2YKG - chains A and C of the 3 polymer chains in the assembly; structure by X-ray diffraction, 2.50 A resolution.

# Chain A
Name: Probable ATP-dependent RNA helicase DDX58
Organism: Homo sapiens
Notes: EC 3.6.4.13
UniProtKB: O95786 (DDX58_HUMAN); residues 230-925 here = UniProt positions 230-925
Chain sequence (696 residues; each row starts with the number of its first residue):
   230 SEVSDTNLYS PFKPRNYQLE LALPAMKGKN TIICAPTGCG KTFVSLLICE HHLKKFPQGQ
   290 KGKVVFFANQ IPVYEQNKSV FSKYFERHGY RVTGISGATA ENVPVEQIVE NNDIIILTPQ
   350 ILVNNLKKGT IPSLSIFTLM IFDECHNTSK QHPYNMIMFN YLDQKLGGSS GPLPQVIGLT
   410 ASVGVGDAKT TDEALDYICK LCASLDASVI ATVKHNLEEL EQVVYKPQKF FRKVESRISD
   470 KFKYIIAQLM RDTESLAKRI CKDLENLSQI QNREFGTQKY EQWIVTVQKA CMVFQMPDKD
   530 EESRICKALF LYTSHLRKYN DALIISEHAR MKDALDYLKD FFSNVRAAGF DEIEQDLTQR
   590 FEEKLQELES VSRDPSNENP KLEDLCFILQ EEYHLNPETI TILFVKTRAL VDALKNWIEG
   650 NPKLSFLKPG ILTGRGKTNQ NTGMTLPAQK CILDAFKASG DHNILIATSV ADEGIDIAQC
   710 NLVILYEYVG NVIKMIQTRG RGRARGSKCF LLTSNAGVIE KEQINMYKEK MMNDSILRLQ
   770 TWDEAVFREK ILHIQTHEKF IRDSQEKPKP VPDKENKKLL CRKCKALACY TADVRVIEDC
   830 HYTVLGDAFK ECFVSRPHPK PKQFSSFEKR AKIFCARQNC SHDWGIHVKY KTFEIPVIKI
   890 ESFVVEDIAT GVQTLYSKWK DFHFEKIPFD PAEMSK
Not modelled in the structure: 230-235, 240-241, 523-528, 661-689, 704-706, 719-720, 725-733, 923-925
Construct notes: conflict Asn-306 (Gln in O95786), Thr-419 (Asn in O95786), Asp-828 (Glu in O95786)
Disulfides: Cys-520/Cys-535
Metal / ion sites: Zn2+: Cys-810, Cys-813, Cys-864, Cys-869
UniProt features mapped onto this chain:
  - motif: Asp-372 to His-375 (DECH box)
  - binding site (ATP): Ala-264 to Thr-271
  - binding site (Zn(2+)): Cys-810, Cys-813, Cys-864, Cys-869
  - modified residue: Asn-495 (Microbial infection: Deamidated asparagine), Asn-549 (Microbial infection: Deamidated asparagine), Thr-770 (Phosphothreonine), Ser-854 (Phosphoserine), Ser-855 (Phosphoserine), Lys-858 (N6-acetyllysine), Lys-909 (N6-acetyllysine)
  - cross-link: Lys-812 (Glycyl lysine isopeptide (Lys-Gly) (interchain with G-Cter in ubiquitin))
From the paper describing this entry:
  - binding site for the 10-nt RNA strand (chain C): Gln-380, His-830, Phe-853, Lys-907, Trp-908, Lys-909
  - binding site for the 10-nt RNA strand: Gln-498 to Asn-501, Gln-511, Ser-854, Ser-906
  - mutagenesis - Q511A, P799DEL/V800DEL/P801DEL: decreased signaling in response to RNA
  - contacts within the chain: Lys-258/Glu-773 (hydrogen bond), Lys-394/Gln-784 (hydrogen bond), Phe-460/Ile-748 (hydrophobic contact), Phe-460/Met-755 (hydrophobic contact), Thr-441/Gln-769 (hydrogen bond), Ser-437/Glu-773 (hydrogen bond), Asp-435/Gln-784 (hydrogen bond)
  - mutagenesis - Q247A: decreased catalytic activity on ATP
  - mutagenesis - Q247A: decreased catalytic activity on dsGC10
  - mutagenesis - Q769A, Q784A: decreased signaling in response to interferon response

# Chain C
Molecule: 10-nt RNA strand
Organism: Homo sapiens
Sequence (10 nucleotides; numbered 1 to 10; the number before each row is that of its first residue):
     1 GCGCGCGCGC

# Chain A / chain C interface
Pairs across the interface (20):
  Lys-379(A) / G5(C)  phosphate contact
  Lys-379(A) / C6(C)  salt bridge to the phosphate
  Gln-380(A) / C4(C)  phosphate contact
  Gln-380(A) / G5(C)  hydrogen bond to the phosphate
  His-381(A) / C4(C)  sugar contact
  Pro-382(A) / C4(C)  sugar contact
  Lys-750(A) / C8(C)  salt bridge to the phosphate
  Cys-829(A) / C2(C)  sugar contact
  His-830(A) / G1(C)  hydrogen bond to the sugar
  His-830(A) / C2(C)  hydrogen bond to the sugar
  Phe-853(A) / G1(C)  base contact
  Phe-856(A) / G1(C)  base contact
  Gly-874(A) / G1(C)  sugar contact
  Ile-875(A) / G1(C)  sugar contact
  Val-886(A) / G1(C)  sugar contact
  Ile-887(A) / G1(C)  phosphate contact
  Lys-888(A) / G1(C)  phosphate contact
  Lys-888(A) / C2(C)  phosphate contact
  Trp-908(A) / C2(C)  phosphate contact
  Lys-909(A) / G3(C)  phosphate contact
Also at the interface, not in a pair above, chain A (18 interface residues in all): Asn-376, Ile-889

# Overview
Chain A and chain C form an interface of 18 and 7 residues respectively, with 3 hydrogen bonds and 2 salt
bridges. Polar contacts include His-830(A)/G1(C), His-830(A)/C2(C) and Gln-380(A)/G5(C). The paper reports a
binding site for the 10-nt RNA strand (chain C) at Gln-380(A), His-830(A) and Phe-853(A) among others; Q511A
and P799DEL/V800DEL/P801DEL of chain A reduce signaling in response to RNA; 5 substitutions were tested in
all.
Chain A is Probable ATP-dependent RNA helicase DDX58 and chain C is a 10-nt RNA strand, both from Homo
sapiens; the structure, Structural insights into RNA recognition by RIG-I, was determined by X-ray diffraction
(same publication as 4BPB).
